Entry 8FYC (electron microscopy, 4.10 A resolution (low resolution: residue-level contacts below are approximate; hydrogen-bond / salt-bridge calls are withheld)); this record covers chains E and F of the 11 polymer chains in the assembly.

Chain E (and F):
Molecule: Cas1
Notes: chain F of this document is another copy of the same molecule, construct and numbering; everything in this record applies to it too
Chain sequence (311 residues; numbered 1 to 311; the number before each row is that of its first residue):
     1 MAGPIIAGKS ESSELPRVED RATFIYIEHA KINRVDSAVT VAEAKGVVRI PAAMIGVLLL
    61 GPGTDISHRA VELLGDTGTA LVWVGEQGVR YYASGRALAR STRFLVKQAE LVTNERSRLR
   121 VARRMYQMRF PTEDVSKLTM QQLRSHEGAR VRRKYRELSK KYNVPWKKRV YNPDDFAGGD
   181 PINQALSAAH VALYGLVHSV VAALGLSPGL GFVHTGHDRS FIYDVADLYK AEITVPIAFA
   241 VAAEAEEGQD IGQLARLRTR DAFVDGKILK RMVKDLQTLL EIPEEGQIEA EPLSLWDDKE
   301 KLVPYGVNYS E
Disordered / not traced: 1-19 (chain F: 131-181, 283-311)

Interface between chain E and chain F:
Contacting residue pairs (72):
  Leu-60(E) / His-68(F)
  Gly-61(E) / His-68(F)
  Pro-62(E) / His-68(F)
  Gly-63(E) / Arg-69(F)
  Thr-64(E) / Ser-67(F)
  Thr-64(E) / His-68(F)
  Asp-65(E) / Lys-31(F)
  Asp-65(E) / Asp-65(F)
  Asp-65(E) / Ile-66(F)
  Asp-65(E) / Ser-67(F)
  Ile-66(E) / Asp-65(F)
  Ile-66(E) / Ile-66(F)
  Ser-67(E) / Thr-64(F)
  Ser-67(E) / Asp-65(F)
  His-68(E) / Leu-60(F)
  His-68(E) / Gly-61(F)
  His-68(E) / Pro-62(F)
  His-68(E) / Thr-64(F)
  His-68(E) / Trp-83(F)
  His-68(E) / Val-84(F)
  Val-71(E) / Trp-83(F)
  Val-71(E) / Tyr-91(F)
  Glu-72(E) / Arg-90(F)
  Gly-75(E) / Arg-90(F)
  Gly-75(E) / Tyr-91(F)
  Asp-76(E) / Arg-90(F)
  Ala-80(E) / Tyr-91(F)
  Leu-81(E) / Tyr-91(F)
  Trp-83(E) / His-68(F)
  Trp-83(E) / Val-71(F)
  Trp-83(E) / Trp-83(F)
  Val-84(E) / His-68(F)
  Tyr-91(E) / Gly-95(F)
  Tyr-92(E) / His-68(F)
  Tyr-92(E) / Arg-69(F)
  Tyr-92(E) / Glu-72(F)
  Ala-93(E) / Val-71(F)
  Ala-93(E) / Ser-94(F)
  Ser-94(E) / Ala-93(F)
  Ser-94(E) / Ser-94(F)
  Gly-95(E) / Tyr-91(F)
  Gly-95(E) / Tyr-92(F)
  Gly-95(E) / Arg-219(F)
  Arg-96(E) / Arg-90(F)
  Arg-96(E) / Tyr-91(F)
  Arg-96(E) / Asp-218(F)
  Arg-96(E) / Arg-219(F)
  Ala-97(E) / Asp-218(F)
  Leu-98(E) / Asp-218(F)
  Arg-100(E) / Gly-216(F)
  Arg-100(E) / His-217(F)
  Arg-100(E) / Asp-218(F)
  Ser-101(E) / Asp-218(F)
  Thr-102(E) / Gly-216(F)
  Thr-102(E) / His-217(F)
  Thr-102(E) / Asp-218(F)
  Arg-103(E) / Gly-216(F)
  Ala-109(E) / Thr-113(F)
  Ala-109(E) / Leu-210(F)
  Glu-110(E) / Thr-113(F)
  Thr-113(E) / Glu-110(F)
  Thr-113(E) / Thr-113(F)
  Asp-174(E) / Ile-6(F)
  Phe-176(E) / Ile-6(F)
  Gly-209(E) / Leu-105(F)
  Leu-210(E) / Leu-105(F)
  Gly-216(E) / Arg-100(F)
  Gly-216(E) / Thr-102(F)
  His-217(E) / Arg-100(F)
  His-217(E) / Thr-102(F)
  Asp-218(E) / Arg-100(F)
  Arg-219(E) / Arg-96(F)
Other interface residues (no listed pair), chain E (46 interface residues in all): Lys-31, Arg-69, Thr-79, Leu-105, Val-106, Ser-207
Other interface residues (no listed pair), chain F (39 interface residues in all): Gly-63, Gly-85, Glu-86, Ala-109, Asn-114, Ser-207, Gly-209

Overview:
Chain E and chain F form an interface of 46 and 39 residues respectively.
Chain E and chain F are both Cas1; the structure, Cryo-EM structure of Cas1:Cas2-DEDDh:half-site integration
complex linear CRISPR repeat conformation, was determined by electron microscopy together with 8FY9, 8FYA,
8FYB and 8FYD from the same study.
